Entry 4WSA (X-ray diffraction, 3.40 A resolution); this record covers chains A and B of the 5 polymer chains in the assembly.

[Chain A]
Protein: PA
Organism: Influenza B virus
UniProtKB: Q5V8Z9 (Q5V8Z9_9INFB); numbering as in UniProt (aligned over 1-726)
Amino-acid sequence (751 residues; each row starts with the number of its first residue; numbers below 1 keep their minus sign (Gly-13 is residue -13)):
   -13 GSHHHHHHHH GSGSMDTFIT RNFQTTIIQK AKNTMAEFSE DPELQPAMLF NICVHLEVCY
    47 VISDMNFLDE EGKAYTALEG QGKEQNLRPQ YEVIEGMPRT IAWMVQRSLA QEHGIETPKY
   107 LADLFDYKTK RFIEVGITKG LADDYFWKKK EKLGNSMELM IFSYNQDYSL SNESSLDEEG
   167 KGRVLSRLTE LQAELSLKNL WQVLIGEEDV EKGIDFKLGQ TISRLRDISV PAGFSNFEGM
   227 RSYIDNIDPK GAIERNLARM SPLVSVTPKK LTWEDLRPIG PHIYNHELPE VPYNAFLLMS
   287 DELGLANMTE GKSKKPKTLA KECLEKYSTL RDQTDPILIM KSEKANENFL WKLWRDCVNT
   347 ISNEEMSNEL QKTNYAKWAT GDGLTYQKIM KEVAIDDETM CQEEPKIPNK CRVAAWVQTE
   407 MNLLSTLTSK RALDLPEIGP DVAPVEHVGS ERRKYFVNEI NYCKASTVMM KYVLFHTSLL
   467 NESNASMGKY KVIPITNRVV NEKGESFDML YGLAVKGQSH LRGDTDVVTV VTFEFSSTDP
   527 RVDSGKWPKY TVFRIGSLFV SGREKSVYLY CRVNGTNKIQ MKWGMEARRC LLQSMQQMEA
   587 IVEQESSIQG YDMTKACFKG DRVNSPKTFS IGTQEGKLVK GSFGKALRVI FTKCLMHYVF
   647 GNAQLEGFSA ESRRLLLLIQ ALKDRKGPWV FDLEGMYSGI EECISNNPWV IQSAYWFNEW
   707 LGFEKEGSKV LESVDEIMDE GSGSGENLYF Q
Unresolved in the structure: -13 to -1, 64-70, 723-737
Construct notes: expression tag (-13 to 0, 727-737)

[Chain B]
Protein: RNA-directed RNA polymerase catalytic subunit
Organism: Influenza B virus
Notes: EC 2.7.7.48; engineered mutation(s): Trichoplusia ni
UniProtKB: Q5V8Y6 (Q5V8Y6_9INFB); residues 1-752 here = UniProt positions 1-752
Amino-acid sequence (772 residues; each row starts with the number of its first residue; numbers below 1 keep their minus sign (Gly-8 is residue -8)):
    -8 GSGSGSGSGM NINPYFLFID VPIQAAISTT FPYTGVPPYS HGTGTGYTID TVIRTHEYSN
    52 KGKQYISDVT GCTMVDPTNG PLPEDNEPSA YAQLDCVLEA LDRMDEEHPG LFQAASQNAM
   112 ETLMVTTVDK LTQGRQTFDW TVCRNQPAAT ALNTTITSFR LNDLNGADKG GLIPFCQDII
   172 DSLDRPEMTF FSVKNIKKKL PAKNRKGFLI KRIPMKVKDK ITKVEYIKRA LSLNTMTKDA
   232 ERGKLKRRAI ATAGIQIRGF VLVVENLAKN ICENLEQSGL PVGGNEKKAK LSNAVAKMLS
   292 NCPPGGISMT VTGDNTKWNE CLNPRIFLAM TERITRDSPI WFRDFCSIAP VLFSNKIARL
   352 GKGFMITSKT KRLKAQIPCP DLFSIPLERY NEETRAKLKK LKPFFNEEGT ASLSPGMMMG
   412 MFNMLSTVLG VAALGIKNIG NKEYLWDGLQ SSDDFALFVN AKDEETCMEG INDFYRTCKL
   472 LGINMSKKKS YCNETGMFEF TSMFYRDGFV SNFAMELPSF GVAGVNESAD MAIGMTIIKN
   532 NMINNGMGPA TAQTAIQLFI ADYRYTYKCH RGDSKVEGKR MKIIKELWEN TKGRDGLLVA
   592 DGGPNIYNLR NLHIPEIVLK YNLMDPEYKG RLLHPQNPFV GHLSIEGIKE ADITPAHGPV
   652 KKMDYDAVSG THSWRTKRNR SILNTDQRNM ILEEQCYAKC CNLFEACFNS ASYRKPVGQH
   712 SMLEAMAHRL RMDARLDYES GRMSKDDFEK AMAHLGEIGY IGSGSGENLY FQ
Unresolved in the structure: -8 to 0, 637-652, 750-763
Construct notes: expression tag (-8 to 0, 753-763)

[Interface between chain A and chain B]
Pairs across the interface - 374 pairs, chain A then chain B:
  Glu56(A) - Lys736(B)  salt bridge
  Leu73(A) - Phe739(B)
  Leu73(A) - Met743(B)  hydrophobic
  Arg74(A) - Arg726(B)
  Arg74(A) - Tyr729(B)
  Arg74(A) - Glu730(B)  salt bridge
  Pro75(A) - Arg726(B)  hydrogen bond (backbone-side chain)
  Glu78(A) - Arg722(B)  salt bridge
  Met83(A) - His719(B)  hydrogen bond
  Pro84(A) - His711(B)
  Thr86(A) - Val708(B)
  Thr86(A) - His711(B)
  Ile87(A) - His711(B)
  Ile87(A) - His719(B)
  Met90(A) - Arg720(B)
  Val91(A) - Met723(B)  hydrophobic
  Ser94(A) - Leu727(B)
  Leu95(A) - Met723(B)  hydrophobic
  Leu95(A) - Leu727(B)  hydrophobic
  Glu98(A) - Leu727(B)
  Glu98(A) - Ser731(B)
  Glu98(A) - Arg733(B)  salt bridge
  Tyr113(A) - Met723(B)
  Tyr113(A) - Arg726(B)
  Tyr113(A) - Glu730(B)
  Ile200(A) - Trp332(B)  hydrophobic
  Phe202(A) - Gln168(B)
  Phe202(A) - Ile171(B)  hydrophobic
  Phe202(A) - Trp332(B)
  Phe202(A) - Phe336(B)  hydrophobic
  Phe202(A) - Ile339(B)  hydrophobic
  Lys203(A) - Gln168(B)  hydrogen bond (backbone-side chain)
  Lys203(A) - Ile171(B)
  Leu204(A) - Ile171(B)  hydrophobic
  Leu204(A) - Ile339(B)  hydrophobic
  Gly205(A) - Asp175(B)
  Gln206(A) - Asp175(B)  hydrogen bond (backbone-side chain)
  Thr207(A) - Leu174(B)  hydrogen bond (side chain-backbone)
  Thr207(A) - Asp175(B)  hydrogen bond
  Thr207(A) - Lys214(B)
  Thr207(A) - Ile218(B)
  Ile208(A) - Leu174(B)  hydrophobic
  Arg210(A) - Asp59(B)  salt bridge
  Arg210(A) - Val60(B)
  Leu211(A) - Val60(B)  hydrophobic
  Leu211(A) - Val342(B)
  Leu211(A) - Asn346(B)  hydrogen bond (backbone-side chain)
  Arg212(A) - Asp335(B)  salt bridge
  Arg212(A) - Ser338(B)  hydrogen bond
  Arg212(A) - Val342(B)
  Ile214(A) - Tyr56(B)  hydrogen bond (backbone-side chain)
  Ile214(A) - Ser58(B)
  Ile214(A) - Arg316(B)  hydrogen bond (backbone-side chain)
  Ser215(A) - Arg316(B)
  Ser215(A) - Leu319(B)
  Ser215(A) - Val342(B)
  Ser215(A) - Ser345(B)
  Ser215(A) - Asn346(B)  hydrogen bond
  Val216(A) - Asp67(B)
  Val216(A) - Arg316(B)  hydrogen bond (backbone-side chain)
  Pro217(A) - Asp67(B)
  Pro217(A) - Thr69(B)
  Pro217(A) - Asn70(B)
  Ala218(A) - Asp67(B)  hydrogen bond (backbone-side chain)
  Ala218(A) - Thr69(B)
  Ala218(A) - Asn70(B)
  Phe220(A) - Leu85(B)  hydrophobic
  Phe223(A) - Glu323(B)
  Met226(A) - Leu319(B)  hydrophobic
  Arg227(A) - Glu323(B)  salt bridge
  Arg227(A) - Arg334(B)
  Arg227(A) - Asp335(B)  salt bridge
  Tyr229(A) - Asp86(B)  hydrogen bond
  Ile230(A) - Leu89(B)  hydrophobic
  Ile230(A) - Ala320(B)  hydrophobic
  Ile230(A) - Glu323(B)
  Ile230(A) - Arg324(B)
  Ile230(A) - Arg327(B)  hydrogen bond (backbone-side chain)
  Asp231(A) - Glu323(B)
  Asp231(A) - Arg327(B)
  Asp231(A) - Arg334(B)  salt bridge
  Ile233(A) - Asp86(B)
  Asp234(A) - Asp93(B)
  Pro235(A) - Asp86(B)
  Pro235(A) - Leu89(B)  hydrophobic
  Pro235(A) - Glu90(B)
  Pro235(A) - Asp93(B)
  Lys236(A) - Glu90(B)
  Gly237(A) - Glu90(B)  hydrogen bond (backbone-side chain)
  Ala238(A) - Asp86(B)
  Ala238(A) - Cys87(B)
  Ala238(A) - Glu90(B)  hydrogen bond (backbone-side chain)
  Ile239(A) - Cys87(B)  hydrophobic
  Ile239(A) - Glu90(B)  hydrogen bond (backbone-side chain)
  Ile239(A) - Leu471(B)
  Glu240(A) - Ile430(B)
  Glu240(A) - Gly431(B)  hydrogen bond (side chain-backbone)
  Asn242(A) - Leu73(B)
  Asn242(A) - Gln84(B)
  Asn242(A) - Cys87(B)  hydrogen bond
  Asn242(A) - Leu471(B)
  Leu243(A) - Ile430(B)  hydrophobic
  Leu243(A) - Arg467(B)  hydrogen bond (backbone-side chain)
  Leu243(A) - Thr468(B)
  Leu243(A) - Leu471(B)  hydrophobic
  Arg245(A) - Leu73(B)
  Arg245(A) - Gln84(B)
  Met246(A) - Leu73(B)  hydrophobic
  Met246(A) - Arg467(B)  hydrogen bond (backbone-side chain)
  Ser247(A) - Arg467(B)  hydrogen bond (backbone-side chain)
  Leu249(A) - Glu75(B)
  Val250(A) - Pro74(B)
  Val250(A) - Glu75(B)
  Val250(A) - Asp76(B)
  Val250(A) - Asn77(B)
  Val250(A) - Tyr466(B)  hydrophobic
  Val250(A) - Arg467(B)  hydrogen bond (backbone-side chain)
  Ser251(A) - Asn77(B)  hydrogen bond (backbone-side chain)
  Ser251(A) - Asn463(B)
  Ser251(A) - Tyr466(B)
  Ser251(A) - Lys478(B)
  Val252(A) - Asn463(B)
  Val252(A) - Lys478(B)
  Thr253(A) - Lys478(B)  hydrogen bond
  Pro254(A) - Met459(B)  hydrophobic
  Lys256(A) - Glu455(B)  salt bridge
  Lys298(A) - Lys566(B)
  Ser299(A) - Lys566(B)
  Ser299(A) - Val567(B)
  Lys301(A) - Glu568(B)
  Leu370(A) - Arg363(B)  hydrogen bond (backbone-side chain)
  Thr371(A) - Lys365(B)
  Tyr372(A) - Ser359(B)
  Tyr372(A) - Lys360(B)
  Tyr372(A) - Arg363(B)
  Tyr372(A) - Leu364(B)
  Tyr372(A) - Lys365(B)
  Gln373(A) - Arg363(B)  hydrogen bond (backbone-backbone)
  Gln373(A) - Leu364(B)
  Gln373(A) - Lys365(B)  hydrogen bond (backbone-backbone)
  Lys374(A) - Lys365(B)
  Ile375(A) - Lys365(B)  hydrogen bond (backbone-backbone)
  Ile375(A) - Ala366(B)
  Lys377(A) - Gln367(B)
  Lys377(A) - Pro369(B)
  Lys377(A) - Asp372(B)  salt bridge
  Ala380(A) - Ile357(B)
  Ala380(A) - Ala366(B)  hydrophobic
  Ala380(A) - Arg380(B)
  Ile381(A) - Asp372(B)
  Ile381(A) - Ser375(B)
  Ile381(A) - Arg380(B)  hydrogen bond (backbone-side chain)
  Asp383(A) - Lys362(B)  salt bridge
  Asp383(A) - Arg380(B)  hydrogen bond (backbone-side chain)
  Glu384(A) - Arg380(B)
  Thr385(A) - Lys362(B)
  Met386(A) - Ile357(B)  hydrophobic
  Met386(A) - Thr358(B)
  Met386(A) - Ser359(B)
  Met386(A) - Leu364(B)  hydrophobic
  Met386(A) - Arg380(B)  hydrogen bond (backbone-side chain)
  Cys387(A) - Ile357(B)
  Cys387(A) - Thr358(B)  hydrogen bond (backbone-backbone)
  Cys387(A) - Arg380(B)
  Gln388(A) - Phe355(B)
  Gln388(A) - Ile357(B)
  Gln388(A) - Arg380(B)  hydrogen bond (backbone-backbone)
  Gln388(A) - Tyr381(B)
  Gln388(A) - Asn382(B)  hydrogen bond (side chain-backbone)
  Gln388(A) - Thr385(B)  hydrogen bond
  Glu389(A) - Thr358(B)  hydrogen bond
  Glu389(A) - Asn382(B)
  Glu390(A) - Asn382(B)
  Glu390(A) - Glu383(B)  hydrogen bond (side chain-backbone)
  Gln404(A) - Asn2(B)
  Gln404(A) - Ile3(B)  hydrogen bond (side chain-backbone)
  Met407(A) - Ile3(B)  hydrophobic
  Asn408(A) - Met1(B)  hydrogen bond (side chain-backbone)
  Asn408(A) - Asn2(B)
  Asn408(A) - Ile3(B)  hydrogen bond (side chain-backbone)
  Asp420(A) - Tyr556(B)
  Leu421(A) - Gln548(B)
  Leu421(A) - Leu549(B)  hydrophobic
  Pro422(A) - Gln548(B)  hydrogen bond (backbone-side chain)
  Pro422(A) - Ile551(B)  hydrophobic
  Pro422(A) - Ala552(B)
  Glu423(A) - Arg555(B)  salt bridge
  Glu423(A) - Arg562(B)  salt bridge
  Glu423(A) - Pro595(B)
  Glu423(A) - Asn596(B)  hydrogen bond (side chain-backbone)
  Ile424(A) - Gln544(B)
  Ile424(A) - Ile547(B)  hydrophobic
  Ile424(A) - Gln548(B)
  Ile424(A) - Asn596(B)
  Ile424(A) - Tyr598(B)
  Gly425(A) - Asn596(B)
  Gly425(A) - Ile597(B)
  Gly425(A) - Tyr598(B)  hydrogen bond (backbone-backbone)
  Gly425(A) - Asn599(B)  hydrogen bond (backbone-side chain)
  Pro426(A) - Asn599(B)  hydrogen bond (backbone-side chain)
  Pro426(A) - Arg601(B)  hydrogen bond (backbone-side chain)
  Asp427(A) - Gln544(B)  hydrogen bond
  Asp427(A) - Asn599(B)  hydrogen bond
  Val428(A) - Arg601(B)
  Val431(A) - Pro540(B)  hydrophobic
  Glu432(A) - Gln544(B)
  Glu432(A) - Asn599(B)
  Glu432(A) - Leu600(B)
  Glu432(A) - Arg601(B)  salt bridge
  Gly435(A) - Ala541(B)
  Gly435(A) - Gln544(B)
  Ser436(A) - Gln544(B)  hydrogen bond (backbone-side chain)
  Arg438(A) - Pro540(B)
  Arg438(A) - Ala541(B)
  Arg439(A) - Ala541(B)
  Arg439(A) - Gln544(B)  hydrogen bond
  Arg439(A) - Thr545(B)
  Val443(A) - Thr545(B)
  Leu460(A) - Tyr556(B)
  Thr463(A) - Tyr556(B)
  Asn467(A) - Lys559(B)
  Thr511(A) - Tyr30(B)
  Thr511(A) - Ser31(B)
  Thr511(A) - His32(B)
  Ile565(A) - Val27(B)  hydrophobic
  Ile565(A) - Tyr30(B)  hydrophobic
  Trp569(A) - Tyr24(B)
  Trp569(A) - Thr25(B)
  Trp569(A) - Gly26(B)
  Trp569(A) - Val27(B)  hydrophobic
  Trp569(A) - Pro28(B)
  Trp569(A) - Arg233(B)
  Glu572(A) - Gly512(B)
  Glu572(A) - Val513(B)
  Glu572(A) - Asp553(B)
  Arg574(A) - Leu549(B)
  Arg574(A) - Tyr556(B)
  Arg575(A) - Leu508(B)
  Arg575(A) - Pro509(B)
  Arg575(A) - Phe511(B)
  Arg575(A) - Gly512(B)
  Arg575(A) - Leu549(B)
  Cys576(A) - Thr25(B)
  Leu577(A) - Leu549(B)  hydrophobic
  Leu578(A) - Phe504(B)  hydrophobic
  Leu578(A) - Leu508(B)  hydrophobic
  Leu578(A) - Phe511(B)  hydrophobic
  Leu578(A) - Thr542(B)
  Leu578(A) - Thr545(B)
  Leu578(A) - Ala546(B)  hydrophobic
  Leu578(A) - Leu549(B)  hydrophobic
  Gln579(A) - Ser19(B)  hydrogen bond (side chain-backbone)
  Gln579(A) - Phe22(B)  hydrogen bond (side chain-backbone)
  Gln579(A) - Thr25(B)
  Gln579(A) - Ala505(B)
  Gln579(A) - Leu508(B)
  Met581(A) - Thr542(B)
  Met581(A) - Thr545(B)  hydrogen bond
  Gln582(A) - Ser19(B)
  Gln582(A) - Ser502(B)
  Gln582(A) - Phe504(B)
  Gln582(A) - Gly537(B)  hydrogen bond (side chain-backbone)
  Gln582(A) - Thr542(B)  hydrogen bond (backbone-side chain)
  Gln583(A) - Ala16(B)  hydrogen bond (side chain-backbone)
  Gln583(A) - Ala17(B)
  Gln583(A) - Ser19(B)
  Gln583(A) - Thr20(B)
  Glu585(A) - Gly539(B)
  Glu585(A) - Pro540(B)
  Glu585(A) - Ala541(B)  hydrogen bond (side chain-backbone)
  Glu585(A) - Thr542(B)  hydrogen bond
  Ile587(A) - Val12(B)  hydrophobic
  Glu589(A) - Gly539(B)
  Glu589(A) - Pro540(B)
  Phe615(A) - Leu8(B)  hydrophobic
  Phe615(A) - Asp11(B)
  Ser616(A) - Phe7(B)
  Ser616(A) - Leu8(B)
  Ser616(A) - Ile10(B)
  Ser616(A) - Asp11(B)  hydrogen bond (backbone-side chain)
  Ile617(A) - Met1(B)  hydrophobic
  Ile617(A) - Ile3(B)
  Ile617(A) - Asn4(B)  hydrogen bond (backbone-backbone)
  Gly618(A) - Asn2(B)
  Gly618(A) - Asn4(B)
  Gly618(A) - Phe7(B)
  Thr619(A) - Met1(B)
  Thr619(A) - Asn2(B)  hydrogen bond (backbone-backbone)
  Thr619(A) - Phe7(B)
  Gln620(A) - Met1(B)
  Leu624(A) - Phe7(B)  hydrophobic
  Val625(A) - Met1(B)  hydrophobic
  Lys626(A) - Asp11(B)  salt bridge
  Lys631(A) - Ile3(B)
  Val635(A) - Ile3(B)  hydrophobic
  Val635(A) - Pro5(B)  hydrophobic
  Ile636(A) - Leu8(B)  hydrophobic
  Ile636(A) - Thr20(B)
  Lys639(A) - Pro5(B)
  Lys639(A) - Thr20(B)  hydrogen bond (side chain-backbone)
  Cys640(A) - Thr25(B)  hydrogen bond (backbone-side chain)
  His643(A) - Thr20(B)
  His643(A) - Pro23(B)
  His643(A) - Thr25(B)
  His643(A) - Gly26(B)
  Tyr644(A) - Thr25(B)
  Tyr644(A) - Gly26(B)
  Ala649(A) - Lys235(B)
  Ala649(A) - Leu236(B)
  Gln650(A) - Leu236(B)
  Leu651(A) - Pro23(B)  hydrophobic
  Glu652(A) - Val27(B)
  Glu652(A) - Arg233(B)  salt bridge
  Glu652(A) - Gly234(B)  hydrogen bond (side chain-backbone)
  Glu652(A) - Lys235(B)
  Phe654(A) - Tyr6(B)
  Ser655(A) - Thr21(B)
  Ser655(A) - Pro23(B)
  Ala656(A) - Gly234(B)
  Glu657(A) - Lys480(B)
  Arg659(A) - Ile18(B)
  Arg659(A) - Thr21(B)  hydrogen bond (side chain-backbone)
  Arg659(A) - Phe22(B)
  Arg660(A) - Lys480(B)
  Leu662(A) - Phe9(B)  hydrophobic
  Leu662(A) - Ile14(B)
  Leu662(A) - Thr21(B)
  Leu663(A) - Ile14(B)  hydrophobic
  Leu663(A) - Gln15(B)
  Leu663(A) - Tyr482(B)
  Leu663(A) - Phe495(B)  hydrophobic
  Leu664(A) - Tyr482(B)  hydrophobic
  Gln666(A) - Pro13(B)
  Gln666(A) - Ile14(B)
  Gln666(A) - Gln15(B)
  Gln666(A) - Arg497(B)
  Lys669(A) - Phe9(B)  hydrogen bond (side chain-backbone)
  Lys669(A) - Ile10(B)
  Asp670(A) - Met488(B)
  Asp670(A) - Arg497(B)  salt bridge
  Lys672(A) - Asn484(B)
  Lys672(A) - Glu485(B)  salt bridge
  Lys672(A) - Thr486(B)
  Lys672(A) - Met488(B)
  Gly673(A) - Met300(B)
  Pro674(A) - Cys483(B)
  Trp675(A) - Met300(B)
  Trp675(A) - Glu455(B)  hydrogen bond
  Trp675(A) - Met459(B)  hydrophobic
  Trp675(A) - Cys483(B)  hydrogen bond (backbone-backbone)
  Phe677(A) - Met459(B)  hydrophobic
  Phe677(A) - Met476(B)  hydrophobic
  Phe677(A) - Lys478(B)
  Phe677(A) - Ser481(B)
  Phe677(A) - Tyr482(B)  hydrophobic
  Phe677(A) - Cys483(B)  hydrophobic
  Asp678(A) - Lys478(B)  hydrogen bond (backbone-backbone)
  Asp678(A) - Lys479(B)
  Gly681(A) - Lys479(B)
  Met682(A) - Lys479(B)
  Glu688(A) - Leu236(B)
  Glu688(A) - Lys237(B)  salt bridge
  Ser699(A) - Tyr6(B)
  Trp702(A) - Ile3(B)  hydrogen bond (side chain-backbone)
  Trp702(A) - Asn4(B)  hydrogen bond (backbone-side chain)
  Trp702(A) - Pro5(B)
  Trp702(A) - Tyr6(B)  hydrophobic
  Phe703(A) - Tyr6(B)  hydrophobic
  Glu705(A) - Asn4(B)  hydrogen bond
  Trp706(A) - Tyr6(B)
  Trp706(A) - Phe7(B)  hydrophobic
  Trp706(A) - Phe9(B)  hydrophobic
  Trp706(A) - Ile10(B)
  Glu710(A) - Ile10(B)
Also at the interface, not in a pair above, chain A (180 interface residues in all): Glu23, Asp201, Pro248, Glu296, Met376, Pro391, Ser411, Arg508, Gln566, Met571, Thr614, Gly647, Asn648, Gly653, Ala667, Cys689, Phe709
Also at the interface, not in a pair above, chain B (193 interface residues in all): Pro29, Ala91, Met115, Ile164, Cys167, Asp172, Arg238, Phe251, Val302, Ile331, Leu343, Met356, Ile427, Glu456, Ile462, Lys470, Glu490, Met538, Thr557, Ser672, Gln710, Glu715, Ala716, Glu740

[Overview]
180 residues of chain A and 193 residues of chain B are in contact; the contacts include 74 hydrogen bonds and
20 salt bridges. Polar contacts include Glu56(A)-Lys736(B), Arg74(A)-Glu730(B) and Glu78(A)-Arg722(B).
Here chain A is PA and chain B is RNA-directed RNA polymerase catalytic subunit, both from Influenza B virus.
Entry 4WSA (Crystal structure of Influenza B polymerase bound to the vRNA promoter (FluB1 form)) was
determined by X-ray diffraction together with 4WRT from the same study.
